Entry 6N4R (electron microscopy, 4.20 A resolution (low resolution: residue-level contacts below are approximate; hydrogen-bond / salt-bridge calls are withheld)); this record covers chains B and F of the 12 polymer chains in the assembly.

Chain B:
Name: Nav1.7 VSD2-NavAb chimera
Organism: Arcobacter butzleri (strain RM4018)
UniProt: chimeric construct of A8EVM5, Q15858: residues 722-746 from A8EVM5 (A8EVM5_ARCB4) positions 1-25 (UniProt number = residue number - 721); residues 747-777 from Q15858 positions 747-777 (same numbers); residues 778-798 from A8EVM5 (A8EVM5_ARCB4) positions 58-78 (UniProt number = residue number - 720); residues 799-830 from Q15858 positions 811-842 (UniProt number = residue number + 12); residues 831-991 from A8EVM5 (A8EVM5_ARCB4) positions 107-267 (UniProt number = residue number - 724)
Chain sequence (288 residues; each row starts with the number of its first residue):
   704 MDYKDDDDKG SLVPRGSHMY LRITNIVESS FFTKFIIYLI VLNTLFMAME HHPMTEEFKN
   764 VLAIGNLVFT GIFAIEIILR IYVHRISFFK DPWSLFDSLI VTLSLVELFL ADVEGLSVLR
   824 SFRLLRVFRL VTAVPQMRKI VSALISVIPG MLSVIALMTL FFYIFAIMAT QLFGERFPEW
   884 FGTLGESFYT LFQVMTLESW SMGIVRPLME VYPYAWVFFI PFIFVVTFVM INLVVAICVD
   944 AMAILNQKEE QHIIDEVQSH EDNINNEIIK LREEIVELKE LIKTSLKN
Disordered / not traced: 704-719, 945-991
Sequence notes: initiating methionine (704); expression tag (705-721); conflict C941 (Ile217 in A8EVM5)
From the paper describing this entry:
  - mutagenesis - A766L: unchanged binding to Beta/omega-theraphotoxin-Tp2a (chain F)
  - mutagenesis - I767A: decreased binding to Beta/omega-theraphotoxin-Tp2a (chain F)

Chain F:
Name: Beta/omega-theraphotoxin-Tp2a
UniProt: P83476 (TXPR2_THRPR); numbering as in UniProt (aligned over 1-30)
Chain sequence (30 residues; numbered 1 to 30; the number before each row is that of its first residue):
     1 YCQKWMWTCD SERKCCEGMV CRLWCKKKLW
Cystine bridges: C2-C16, C9-C21, C15-C25

Interface between chain B and chain F:
Contacting residue pairs (14; chain B residue first):
  N763(B) - L23(F)
  E810(B) - K26(F)
  L811(B) - W24(F)
  L811(B) - K26(F)
  F812(B) - W5(F)
  F812(B) - M6(F)
  F812(B) - W24(F)
  F812(B) - K26(F)
  F812(B) - K27(F)
  L813(B) - K26(F)
  L813(B) - K27(F)
  A814(B) - K27(F)
  A814(B) - K28(F)
  A814(B) - L29(F)
Also at the interface, not in a pair above, chain B (7 interface residues in all): V816
Also at the interface, not in a pair above, chain F (9 interface residues in all): W30
Interface features reported in the paper:
  - hot spots on chain F (mutagenesis) - R22D (300-fold), R22E (300-fold), R22Q, K26E: decreased binding to Nav1.7 VSD2-NavAb chimera (chain B)
  - hot spots on chain F (mutagenesis) - K26R (2- to 10-fold): increased binding to Nav1.7 VSD2-NavAb chimera (chain B)

Summary:
The interface between chain B and chain F involves 7 residues on one side and 9 on the other. The paper
reports that R22D, R22E and R22Q of chain F, among others, reduce binding to Nav1.7 VSD2-NavAb chimera (chain
B); I767A of chain B reduces binding to Beta/omega-theraphotoxin-Tp2a (chain F); 7 substitutions were tested
in all.
Chain B is Nav1.7 VSD2-NavAb chimera (Arcobacter butzleri (strain RM4018)) and chain F is
Beta/omega-theraphotoxin-Tp2a; the structure, CryoEM structure of Nav1.7 VSD2 (deactived state) in complex
with the gating modifier toxin ProTx2, was determined by electron microscopy together with 6N4I and 6N4Q from
the same study.
